5LAC - chains A and B; structure by X-ray diffraction, 1.94 A resolution.

[Chain A (and B)]
Name: 3Cl Protease
From: Cavally virus
Notes: chain B of this document is another copy of the same molecule, construct and numbering; everything in this record applies to it too
UniProtKB: F8RL29 (F8RL29_AMV79); residues 1-314 here correspond to UniProt positions 1387-1700 (UniProt number = residue number + 1386)
Amino-acid sequence (314 residues; each row starts with the number of its first residue):
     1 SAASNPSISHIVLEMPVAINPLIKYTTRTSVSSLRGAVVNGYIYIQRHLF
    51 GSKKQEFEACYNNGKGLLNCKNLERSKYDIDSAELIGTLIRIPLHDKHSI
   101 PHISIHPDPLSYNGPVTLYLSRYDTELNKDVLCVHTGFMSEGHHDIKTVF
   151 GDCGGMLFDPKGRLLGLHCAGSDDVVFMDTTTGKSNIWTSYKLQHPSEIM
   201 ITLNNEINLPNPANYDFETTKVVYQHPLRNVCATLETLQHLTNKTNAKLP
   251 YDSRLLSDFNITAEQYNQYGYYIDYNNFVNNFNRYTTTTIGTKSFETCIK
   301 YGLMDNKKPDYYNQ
Disordered / not traced: 51-55, 191-194, 214-220 (chain B: 27-30, 306-314)
Modified positions: Mse15, Mse139, Mse156, Mse178, Mse200, Mse304 (selenomethionine; parent Met)
Swiss-Prot annotation at these positions:
  - active site (For 3C-like proteinase): His48, Cys153
  - site: Gln314 (Cleavage)
Reported in the primary citation:
  - catalytic residues: His48, Cys153, Asp216
  - contacts within the chain: His48-Asp216 (water-mediated contact), Thr88-Tyr215 (water-mediated contact), Phe150-Cys153 (backbone contact), Cys153-Cys169 (backbone contact), His48-Cys153, Arg47-Asp216 (salt bridge)
  - conformationally variable residues (order/disorder transition, side-chain flip): Thr27 to Ser30, Gly51 to Gln55, Cys153, Tyr191 to Gln194, Asn214 to Thr220
  - self-association interface (contacts with another copy of this molecule): Ser1 to Pro16

[How chain A and chain B interact]
Pairs across the interface (79; chain A residue first):
  Ser1(A) - Asp145(B)
  Ser1(A) - His195(B)
  Ser1(A) - Pro196(B)
  Ser1(A) - Glu296(B)  hydrogen bond (backbone-side chain)
  Ser1(A) - Lys300(B)
  Ala2(A) - Asp145(B)
  Ala2(A) - Lys147(B)
  Ala2(A) - Glu198(B)
  Ala3(A) - Pro196(B)
  Asn5(A) - Thr136(B)  hydrogen bond (side chain-backbone)
  Asn5(A) - Gly137(B)
  Asn5(A) - Asp145(B)  hydrogen bond (side chain-backbone)
  Asn5(A) - Ile146(B)
  Ser7(A) - His135(B)
  Ser7(A) - Asp145(B)
  Ser7(A) - Ile146(B)
  Ser7(A) - Lys147(B)  hydrogen bond (side chain-backbone)
  Ile8(A) - Val134(B)
  Ile8(A) - His135(B)
  Ser9(A) - Arg122(B)  hydrogen bond
  Ser9(A) - Cys133(B)
  Ser9(A) - Val134(B)
  Ser9(A) - His135(B)
  His10(A) - Cys133(B)
  His10(A) - Val134(B)  hydrogen bond (backbone-backbone)
  Ile11(A) - Leu132(B)
  Val12(A) - Leu13(B)
  Val12(A) - Tyr119(B)  hydrophobic
  Val12(A) - Leu132(B)  hydrogen bond (backbone-backbone)
  Val12(A) - Cys133(B)
  Val12(A) - Val134(B)
  Leu13(A) - Val12(B)
  Tyr119(A) - Val12(B)  hydrophobic
  Arg122(A) - Ser9(B)  hydrogen bond
  Asp124(A) - Ile11(B)
  Asp124(A) - Lys161(B)  salt bridge
  Glu126(A) - Lys161(B)
  Glu126(A) - Arg163(B)
  Leu132(A) - Ile11(B)
  Leu132(A) - Val12(B)  hydrogen bond (backbone-backbone)
  Cys133(A) - Ser9(B)  hydrogen bond
  Cys133(A) - His10(B)
  Val134(A) - Ile8(B)
  Val134(A) - Ser9(B)
  Val134(A) - His10(B)  hydrogen bond (backbone-backbone)
  Val134(A) - Val12(B)  hydrophobic
  His135(A) - Ser7(B)
  His135(A) - Ile8(B)
  His135(A) - Ser9(B)
  Thr136(A) - Asn5(B)  hydrogen bond (backbone-side chain)
  Thr136(A) - Thr136(B)  hydrogen bond
  Gly137(A) - Asn5(B)
  Asp145(A) - Ser1(B)
  Asp145(A) - Ala2(B)
  Asp145(A) - Asn5(B)  hydrogen bond (backbone-side chain)
  Ile146(A) - Asn5(B)
  Ile146(A) - Ser7(B)
  Lys147(A) - Ala2(B)
  Lys147(A) - Ser7(B)  hydrogen bond (backbone-side chain)
  Lys161(A) - Asp124(B)
  His195(A) - Ser1(B)
  Pro196(A) - Ser1(B)
  Pro196(A) - Ala2(B)  hydrophobic
  Pro196(A) - Ala3(B)
  Glu198(A) - Ala2(B)
  Thr287(A) - Thr288(B)
  Thr287(A) - Thr289(B)  hydrogen bond (backbone-backbone)
  Thr288(A) - Thr287(B)
  Thr289(A) - Thr287(B)  hydrogen bond (backbone-backbone)
  Thr289(A) - Thr289(B)
  Gly291(A) - Leu193(B)
  Thr292(A) - Tyr191(B)
  Thr292(A) - Leu193(B)
  Thr292(A) - Ser294(B)  hydrogen bond (backbone-side chain)
  Thr292(A) - Glu296(B)
  Ser294(A) - Thr292(B)
  Glu296(A) - Ser1(B)
  Glu296(A) - Thr292(B)
  Lys300(A) - Ser1(B)
Interface residues without a listed pair, chain A (42 interface residues in all): Ser4, Leu127, Val131, Leu228, Thr286, Asn306
Interface residues without a listed pair, chain B (43 interface residues in all): Ser4, Val131, Asp173, Gln194, Leu228, Thr286

[Summary]
Chain A and chain B form an interface of 42 and 43 residues respectively; the contacts include 18 hydrogen
bonds and 1 salt bridge. Among the polar pairs are Asp124(A)-Lys161(B), Ser1(A)-Glu296(B) and
Asn5(A)-Thr136(B). The paper reports catalytic residues His48(A), Cys153(A) and Asp216(A); conformational
variability at Thr27(A), Gly51(A) and Cys153(A) among others.
Chain A and chain B are both 3Cl Protease (Cavally virus); the structure, SeMet Labeled Derivative of Cavally
Virus 3CL Protease, was determined by X-ray diffraction together with 5LAK from the same study.
